Entry 7JGH (electron microscopy, 3.36 A resolution); this record covers chain A.

# Chain A
Protein: Erythrocyte membrane protein 1
Source organism: Plasmodium falciparum (isolate NF54)
Reference sequence: W7K270 (W7K270_PLAFO); numbering as in UniProt (aligned over 1-2642)
Sequence (2653 residues; row label = number of the first residue in the row; numbers below 1 keep their minus sign (Thr-1 is residue -1)):
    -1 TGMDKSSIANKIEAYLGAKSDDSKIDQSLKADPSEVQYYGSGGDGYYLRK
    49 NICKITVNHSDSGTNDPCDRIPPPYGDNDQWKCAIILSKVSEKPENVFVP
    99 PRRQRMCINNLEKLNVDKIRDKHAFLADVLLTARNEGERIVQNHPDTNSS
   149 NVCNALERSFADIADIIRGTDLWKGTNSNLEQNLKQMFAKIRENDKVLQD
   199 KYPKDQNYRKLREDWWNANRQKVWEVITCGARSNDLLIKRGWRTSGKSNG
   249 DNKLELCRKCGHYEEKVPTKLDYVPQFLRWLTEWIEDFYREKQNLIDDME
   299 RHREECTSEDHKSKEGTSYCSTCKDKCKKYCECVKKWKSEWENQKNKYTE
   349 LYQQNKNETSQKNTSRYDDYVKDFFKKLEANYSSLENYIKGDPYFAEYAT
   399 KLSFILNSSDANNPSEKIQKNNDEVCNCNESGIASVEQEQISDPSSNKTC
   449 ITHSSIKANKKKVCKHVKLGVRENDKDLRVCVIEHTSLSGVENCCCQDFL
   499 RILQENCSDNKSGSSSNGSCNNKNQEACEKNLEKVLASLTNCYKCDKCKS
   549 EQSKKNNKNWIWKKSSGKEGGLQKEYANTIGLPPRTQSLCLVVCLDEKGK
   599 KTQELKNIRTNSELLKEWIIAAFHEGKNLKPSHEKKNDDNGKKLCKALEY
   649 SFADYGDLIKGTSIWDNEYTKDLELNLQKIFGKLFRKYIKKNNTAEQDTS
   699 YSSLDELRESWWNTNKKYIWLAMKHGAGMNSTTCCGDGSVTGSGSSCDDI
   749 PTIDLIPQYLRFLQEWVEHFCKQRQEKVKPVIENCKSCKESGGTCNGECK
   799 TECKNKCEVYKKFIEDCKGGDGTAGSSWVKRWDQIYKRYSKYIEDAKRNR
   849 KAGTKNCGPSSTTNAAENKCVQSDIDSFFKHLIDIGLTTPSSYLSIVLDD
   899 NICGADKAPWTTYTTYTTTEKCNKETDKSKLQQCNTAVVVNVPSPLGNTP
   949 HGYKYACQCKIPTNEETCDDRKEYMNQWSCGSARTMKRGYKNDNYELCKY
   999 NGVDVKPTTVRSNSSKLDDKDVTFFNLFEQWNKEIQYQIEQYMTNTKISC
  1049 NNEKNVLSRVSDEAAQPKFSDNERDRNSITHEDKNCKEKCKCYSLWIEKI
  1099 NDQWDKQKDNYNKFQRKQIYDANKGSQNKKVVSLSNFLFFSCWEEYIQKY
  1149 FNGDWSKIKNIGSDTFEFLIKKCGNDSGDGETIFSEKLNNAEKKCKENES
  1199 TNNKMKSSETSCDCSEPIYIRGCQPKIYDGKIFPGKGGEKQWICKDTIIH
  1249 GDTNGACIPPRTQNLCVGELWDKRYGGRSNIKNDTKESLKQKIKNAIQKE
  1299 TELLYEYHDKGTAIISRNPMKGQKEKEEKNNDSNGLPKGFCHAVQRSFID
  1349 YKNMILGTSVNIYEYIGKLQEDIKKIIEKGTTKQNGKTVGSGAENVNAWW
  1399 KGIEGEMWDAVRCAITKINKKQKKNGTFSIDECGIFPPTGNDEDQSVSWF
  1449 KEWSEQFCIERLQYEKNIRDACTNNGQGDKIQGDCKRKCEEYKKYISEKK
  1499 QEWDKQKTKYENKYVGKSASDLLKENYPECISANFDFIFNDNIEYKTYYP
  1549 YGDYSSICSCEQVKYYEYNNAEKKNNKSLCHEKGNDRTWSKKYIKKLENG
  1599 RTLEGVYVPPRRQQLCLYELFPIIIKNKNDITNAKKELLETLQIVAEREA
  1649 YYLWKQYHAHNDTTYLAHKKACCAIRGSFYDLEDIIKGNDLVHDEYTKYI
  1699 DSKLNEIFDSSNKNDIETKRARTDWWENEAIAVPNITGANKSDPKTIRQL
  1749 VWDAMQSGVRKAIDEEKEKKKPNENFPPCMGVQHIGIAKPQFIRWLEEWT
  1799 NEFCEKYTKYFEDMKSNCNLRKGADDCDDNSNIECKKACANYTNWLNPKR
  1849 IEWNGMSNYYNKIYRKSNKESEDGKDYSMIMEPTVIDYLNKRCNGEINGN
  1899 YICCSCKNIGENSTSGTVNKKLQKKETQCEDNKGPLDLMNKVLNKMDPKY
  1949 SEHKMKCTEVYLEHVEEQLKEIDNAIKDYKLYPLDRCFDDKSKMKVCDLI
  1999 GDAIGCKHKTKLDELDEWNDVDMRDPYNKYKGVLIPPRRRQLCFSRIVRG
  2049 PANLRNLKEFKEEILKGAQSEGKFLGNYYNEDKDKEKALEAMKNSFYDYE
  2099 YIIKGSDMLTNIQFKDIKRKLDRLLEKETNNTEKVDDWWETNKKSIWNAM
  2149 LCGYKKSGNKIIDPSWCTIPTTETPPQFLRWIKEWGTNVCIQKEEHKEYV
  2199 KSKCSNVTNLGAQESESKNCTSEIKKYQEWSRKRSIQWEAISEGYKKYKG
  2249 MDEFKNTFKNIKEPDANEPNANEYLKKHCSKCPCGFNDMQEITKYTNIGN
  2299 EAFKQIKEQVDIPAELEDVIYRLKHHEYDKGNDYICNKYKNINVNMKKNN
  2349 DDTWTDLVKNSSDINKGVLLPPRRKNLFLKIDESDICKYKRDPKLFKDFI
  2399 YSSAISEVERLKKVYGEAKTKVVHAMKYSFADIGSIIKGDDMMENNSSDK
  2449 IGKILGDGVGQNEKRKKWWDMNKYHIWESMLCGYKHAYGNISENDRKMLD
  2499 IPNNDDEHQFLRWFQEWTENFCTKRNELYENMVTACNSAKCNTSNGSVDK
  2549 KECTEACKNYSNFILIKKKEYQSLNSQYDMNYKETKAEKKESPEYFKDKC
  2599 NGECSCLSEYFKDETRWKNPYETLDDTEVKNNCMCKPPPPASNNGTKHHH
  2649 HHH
Unresolved in the structure: -1 to 31, 68-96, 109-113, 197-205, 235-252, 306-315, 355-361, 379-552, 592-611, 637-638, 684-699, 731-738, 787-796, 856-867, 918-932, 979-988, 1045-1082, 1120-1127, 1200-1208, 1232-1235, 1243-1252, 1269-1285, 1323-1327, 1376-1394, 1473-1476, 1594-1601, 1729-1741, 1764-1770, 1817-1830, 1954-2651
Differences from the reference sequence: expression tag (-1 to 0, 2643-2651)
Cystine bridges: Cys51-Cys227, Cys66-Cys105, Cys151-Cys258, Cys643-Cys745, Cys769-Cys901, Cys783-Cys801, Cys797-Cys957, Cys805-Cys955, Cys966-Cys1090, Cys978-Cys996, Cys1088-Cys1193, Cys1140-Cys1171, Cys1210-Cys1411, Cys1221-Cys1264, Cys1242-Cys1255, Cys1339-Cys1431, Cys1456-Cys1528, Cys1470-Cys1483, Cys1487-Cys1556, Cys1578-Cys1614, Cys1670-Cys1777, Cys1671-Cys1901, Cys1802-Cys1904, Cys1816-Cys1833, Cys1837-Cys1927, Cys1891-Cys1902
Ligand contacts: N-acetyl-4-O-sulfo-beta-D-galactosamine (ASG; 2-acetamido-2-deoxy-4-O-sulfo-beta-D-galactopyranose): Tyr911, Thr912, Thr913, Lys952, Asp968, Lys970
What the authors report for this chain:
  - binding site for N-acetyl-4-O-sulfo-beta-D-galactosamine: Lys48, Asn557, Lys562, Asn576, Lys828, Gln832, Lys835, Arg846, Glu1880, Lys1889
  - binding site for beta-D-glucopyranuronic acid: Tyr45, Lys48, Lys561, Ala822, Lys828, Arg829, Arg846, Ile1785

# Summary
Bound to chain A: N-acetyl-4-O-sulfo-beta-D-galactosamine. From the paper: a binding site for
N-acetyl-4-O-sulfo-beta-D-galactosamine at Lys48, Asn557 and Lys562 among others; a binding site for
beta-D-glucopyranuronic acid at Tyr45, Lys48 and Lys561 among others.
Chain A is Erythrocyte membrane protein 1 (Plasmodium falciparum (isolate NF54)); the structure, Cryo-EM
structure of P. falciparum VAR2CSA NF54 core in complex with CSA at 3.36 A, was determined by electron
microscopy together with 7JGD, 7JGE, 7JGF and 7JGG from the same study.
